3ND7 - chains A and C of the 6 polymer chains in the assembly; structure by X-ray diffraction, 2.40 A resolution.

Chain A (and C):
Name: Phosphopantetheine adenylyltransferase
Organism: Enterococcus faecalis
Notes: EC 2.7.7.3; chain C of this document is another copy of the same molecule, construct and numbering; everything in this record applies to it too
Reference sequence: Q831P9 (COAD_ENTFA); residues 1-163 here = UniProt positions 1-163
Chain sequence (171 residues; each row starts with the number of its first residue):
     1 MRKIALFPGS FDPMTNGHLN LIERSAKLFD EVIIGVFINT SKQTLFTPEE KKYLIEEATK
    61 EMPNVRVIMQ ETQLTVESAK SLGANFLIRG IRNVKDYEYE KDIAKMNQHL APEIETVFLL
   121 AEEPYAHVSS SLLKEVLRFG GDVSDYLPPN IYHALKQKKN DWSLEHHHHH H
Unresolved in the structure: 39-44, 159-171
Differences from the reference sequence: expression tag (164-171)
Curated features (UniProtKB/Swiss-Prot):
  - binding site (ATP): Ser-10, His-18, Gly-90 to Arg-92, Glu-100, Tyr-125 to Ser-131
  - binding site (substrate): Ser-10, Lys-42, Thr-75, Arg-89
  - site: His-18 (Transition state stabilizer)
Residues lining bound ligands:
  - pantetheine (PNY; (2R)-2,4-dihydroxy-3,3-dimethyl-N-{3-oxo-3-[(2-sulfanylethyl)amino]propyl}butanamide), molecule 1: Pro-8, Gly-9, Ser-10, Gln-73, Leu-74, Thr-75, Arg-89, Tyr-99, Ile-103, Met-106, Asn-107, Leu-110
  - pantetheine (PNY), molecule 2: Leu-132, Glu-135, Val-136, Phe-139
What the authors report for this chain:
  - binding site for pantetheine: Thr-75, Tyr-99

How chain A and chain C interact:
Pairs across the interface - 21 pairs, chain A then chain C:
  Thr-72(A) with Phe-139(C)
  Gln-73(A) with Phe-139(C)
  Leu-74(A) with Phe-139(C), hydrophobic; Gly-141(C)
  Glu-98(A) with Asn-93(C); Val-94(C), hydrogen bond (side chain-backbone); Lys-95(C), hydrogen bond (side chain-backbone)
  Asp-102(A) with Arg-92(C), salt bridge; Asn-93(C); Ala-126(C); His-127(C); Leu-132(C)
  Lys-105(A) with His-127(C)
  Met-106(A) with His-127(C); Val-136(C), hydrophobic; Val-143(C), hydrophobic; Tyr-146(C), hydrophobic
  His-109(A) with Asp-142(C), hydrogen bond (side chain-backbone); Asp-145(C); Tyr-146(C)
  Leu-110(A) with Asp-142(C)
Interface residues without a listed pair, chain A (10 interface residues in all): Ile-103
Interface residues without a listed pair, chain C (16 interface residues in all): Val-128, Leu-133

Overview:
Chain A and chain C form an interface of 10 and 16 residues respectively; the contacts include 3 hydrogen
bonds and 1 salt bridge. Polar pairs include Asp-102(A)/Arg-92(C), Glu-98(A)/Val-94(C) and
Glu-98(A)/Lys-95(C). Chain A binds pantetheine. The paper reports a binding site for pantetheine at Thr-75(A)
and Tyr-99(A).
Both chains are Phosphopantetheine adenylyltransferase (Enterococcus faecalis). Entry 3ND7 (Crystal structure
of phosphopantetheine adenylyltransferase from Enterococcus faecalis in the ligand-unbound state and in
complex with ...) was determined by X-ray diffraction together with 3ND5 and 3ND6 from the same study.
